PDB entry 9FGD | electron microscopy, 3.30 A resolution | chains B and C of the 6 polymer chains in the assembly

# Chain B
Molecule: Gamma-aminobutyric acid receptor subunit beta-3
Source organism: Homo sapiens
Reference sequence: P28472 (GBRB3_HUMAN), isoform P28472-2; residues -24 to 448 here correspond to UniProt positions 1-473 (UniProt number = residue number + 25)
Sequence (473 residues; each row starts with the number of its first residue; numbers below 1 keep their minus sign (Met-24 is residue -24)):
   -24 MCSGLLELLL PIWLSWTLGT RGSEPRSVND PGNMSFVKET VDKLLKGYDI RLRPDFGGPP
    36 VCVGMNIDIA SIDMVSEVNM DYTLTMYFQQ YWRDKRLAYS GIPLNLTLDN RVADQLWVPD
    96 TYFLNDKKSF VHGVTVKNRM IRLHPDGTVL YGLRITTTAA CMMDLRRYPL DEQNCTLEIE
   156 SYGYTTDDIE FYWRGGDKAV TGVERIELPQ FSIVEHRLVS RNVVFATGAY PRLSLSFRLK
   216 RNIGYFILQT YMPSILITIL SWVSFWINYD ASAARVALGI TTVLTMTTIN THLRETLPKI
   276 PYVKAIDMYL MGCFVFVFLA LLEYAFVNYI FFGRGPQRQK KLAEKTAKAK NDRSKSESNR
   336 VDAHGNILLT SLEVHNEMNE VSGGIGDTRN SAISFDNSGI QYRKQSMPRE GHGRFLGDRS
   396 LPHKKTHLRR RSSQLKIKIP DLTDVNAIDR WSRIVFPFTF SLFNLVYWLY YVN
Disordered / not traced: -24 to 9, 311-417, 448
Cystine bridges: Cys136-Cys150
Covalent attachments: N-acetylglucosamine (NAG) linked to Asn80; glycan linked to Asn149
Curated features (UniProtKB/Swiss-Prot):
  - binding site (benzamidine): Asp95 to Tyr97, Glu155 to Tyr157, Phe200
  - binding site (4-aminobutanoate): Tyr97, Glu155, Tyr157, Thr202
  - binding site (histamine): Tyr97, Ser156, Tyr157, Thr202
  - glycosylation (N-linked (GlcNAc...) asparagine): Asn8, Asn80, Asn149

# Chain C
Molecule: Gamma-aminobutyric acid receptor subunit gamma-2
Source organism: Homo sapiens
Reference sequence: P18507 (GBRG2_HUMAN), isoform P18507-2; residues -38 to 436 here correspond to UniProt positions 1-475 (UniProt number = residue number + 39)
Sequence (495 residues; numbered -38 to 456; the number before each row is that of its first residue; numbers below 1 keep their minus sign (Met-38 is residue -38)):
   -38 MSSPNIWSTG SSVYSTPVFS QKMTVWILLL LSLYPGFTSQ KSDDDYEDYA SNKTWVLTPK
    22 VPEGDVTVIL NNLLEGYDNK LRPDIGVKPT LIHTDMYVNS IGPVNAINME YTIDIFFAQT
    82 WYDRRLKFNS TIKVLRLNSN MVGKIWIPDT FFRNSKKADA HWITTPNRML RIWNDGRVLY
   142 TLRLTIDAEC QLQLHNFPMD EHSCPLEFSS YGYPREEIVY QWKRSSVEVG DTRSWRLYQF
   202 SFVGLRNTTE VVKTTSGDYV VMSVYFDLSR RMGYFTIQTY IPCTLIVVLS WVSFWINKDA
   262 VPARTSLGIT TVLTMTTLST IARKSLPKVS YVTAMDLFVS VCFIFVFSAL VEYGTLHYFV
   322 SNRKPSKDKD KKKKNPLLRM FSFKAPTIDI RPRSATIQMN NATHLQERDE EYGYECLDGK
   382 DCASFFCCFE DCRTGAWRHG RIHIRIAKMD SYARIFFPTA FCLFNLVYWV SYLYLGGSGG
   442 SGGSGKTETS QVAPA
Disordered / not traced: -38 to 25, 325-404, 437-456
Differences from the reference sequence: expression tag (437-456)
Cystine bridges: Cys151-Cys165
Covalent attachments: N-acetylglucosamine (NAG) linked to Asn208
Curated features (UniProtKB/Swiss-Prot):
  - region: Arg394 to Asp411 (Interaction with GABARAP)
  - glycosylation (N-linked (GlcNAc...) asparagine): Asn13, Asn90, Asn208

# Chain B / chain C interface
Contacting residue pairs (80):
  Val12(B) with Ile46(C), hydrophobic
  Lys13(B) with Gly37(C)
  Asn41(B) with Thr216(C)
  Ser46(B) with Glu150(C)
  Asp48(B) with Lys117(C), salt bridge
  Met49(B) with Asn69(C), hydrogen bond
  Tyr62(B) with Phe112(C); Arg114(C); Tyr172(C)
  Gln64(B) with Thr216(C), hydrogen bond
  Leu79(B) with Gly47(C)
  Asn80(B) with Glu178(C)
  Thr82(B) with Gly173(C); Tyr174(C); Glu178(C)
  Asp84(B) with Asn40(C); Lys41(C), hydrogen bond (backbone-backbone)
  Arg86(B) with Asn40(C); Gly104(C), hydrogen bond (side chain-backbone)
  Val87(B) with Lys41(C)
  His107(B) with Lys117(C)
  Val109(B) with Thr111(C); Phe112(C); Ala119(C); Leu145(C), hydrophobic
  Thr110(B) with Pro109(C); Thr111(C), hydrogen bond (backbone-backbone)
  Val111(B) with Asp110(C)
  Asn113(B) with Phe112(C); Tyr172(C)
  Met115(B) with Tyr172(C), hydrophobic
  Arg117(B) with Gly173(C), hydrogen bond (side chain-backbone); Pro175(C); Ser217(C), hydrogen bond (side chain-backbone); Tyr220(C)
  Leu128(B) with Tyr172(C), hydrogen bond (backbone-side chain)
  Arg129(B) with Phe112(C); Phe113(C); Arg114(C), hydrogen bond (side chain-backbone); Ser116(C), hydrogen bond (side chain-backbone); Tyr172(C)
  Glu182(B) with Gln152(C)
  Pro184(B) with Lys289(C); Val290(C); Ser291(C)
  Gln185(B) with Lys289(C)
  Asn217(B) with Ser291(C), hydrogen bond (backbone-side chain)
  Tyr220(B) with Arg284(C); Val290(C); Ser291(C)
  Leu223(B) with Val293(C), hydrophobic; Asp297(C); Ser301(C)
  Gln224(B) with Ser280(C); Arg284(C)
  Leu231(B) with Phe304(C), hydrophobic; Phe308(C)
  Ile232(B) with Val273(C), hydrophobic
  Leu235(B) with Phe308(C), hydrophobic; Leu311(C), hydrophobic
  Trp241(B) with Tyr319(C); Asn323(C), hydrogen bond (backbone-side chain)
  Ile242(B) with His318(C)
  Asn243(B) with His318(C), hydrogen bond; Ser322(C), hydrogen bond; Asn323(C)
  Ala248(B) with Pro263(C), hydrophobic
  Ala249(B) with Val262(C); Pro263(C), hydrophobic; Thr266(C)
  Leu253(B) with Thr266(C)
  Thr256(B) with Ile270(C)
  Thr257(B) with Ile270(C)
  Leu259(B) with Leu274(C), hydrophobic
  Thr260(B) with Leu274(C); Thr277(C)
  Ile264(B) with Thr277(C)
  His267(B) with Thr281(C), hydrogen bond
  Pro273(B) with Lys289(C)
  Arg428(B) with Asn323(C)
Interface residues without a listed pair, chain B (59 interface residues in all): Tyr66, Leu83, Gln90, Arg114, Gly127, Gly219, Ile234, Val238, Ala246, Ala252, Thr263, Thr271
Interface residues without a listed pair, chain C (63 interface residues in all): Tyr38, Asp39, Leu42, Met70, Ile106, Asp120, Ala121, Leu143, Gln154, Pro288, Ile305, Val312, Gly315

# Overview
Chain B and chain C form an interface of 59 and 63 residues respectively, with 15 hydrogen bonds and 1 salt
bridge. Polar contacts include Asp48(B)-Lys117(C), Met49(B)-Asn69(C) and Gln64(B)-Thr216(C). Covalently linked
N-acetylglucosamine: at Asn80(B). N-acetylglucosamine is covalently linked to Asn208(C).
Here chain B is Gamma-aminobutyric acid receptor subunit beta-3 and chain C is Gamma-aminobutyric acid
receptor subunit gamma-2, both from Homo sapiens. Entry 9FGD (Cryo-EM structure of the full-length
alpha1beta3gamma2 GABA(A) receptor in SMALPs without PIP2 and in complex with ...) was determined by electron
microscopy.
